Entry 2QIN (X-ray diffraction, 1.76 A resolution); this record covers chains C and D of the 4 polymer chains in the assembly.

Chain C (and D):
Name: Metallo-beta-lactamase L1
Source organism: Stenotrophomonas maltophilia
Notes: EC 3.5.2.6; chain D of this document is another copy of the same molecule, construct and numbering; everything in this record applies to it too
Reference sequence: P52700 (BLA1_XANMA); the author numbering skips numbers that UniProt does not, so the offset changes along the chain: 22-45 = UniProt 22-45; 47-57 = UniProt 46-56; 66-76 = UniProt 57-67; 78-87 = UniProt 68-77; 7 more segments
Chain sequence (269 residues; each row starts with the number of its first residue; note: 23 numbers in that range are skipped by the numbering (no residue carries them; nothing is unmodelled there)):
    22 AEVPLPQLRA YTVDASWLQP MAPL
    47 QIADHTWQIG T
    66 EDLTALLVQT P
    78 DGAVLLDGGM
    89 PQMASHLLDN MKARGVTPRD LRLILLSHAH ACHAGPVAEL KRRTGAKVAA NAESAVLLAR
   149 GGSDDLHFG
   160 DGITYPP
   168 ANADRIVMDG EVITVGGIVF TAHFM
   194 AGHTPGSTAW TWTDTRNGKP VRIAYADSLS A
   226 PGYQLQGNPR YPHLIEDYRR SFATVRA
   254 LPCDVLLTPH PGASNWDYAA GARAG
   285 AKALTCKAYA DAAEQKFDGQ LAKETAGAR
Disordered / not traced: 22-23, 312-313
Construct notes: engineered mutation Cys-120 (Asp109 in P52700)
Disulfide bonds: Cys-256/Cys-290
Metal / ion sites: Zn2+ site 1: His-116, His-118, His-196; Zn2+ site 2: Cys-120, His-121, His-263
UniProt features mapped onto this chain:
  - binding site (Zn(2+)): His-116, His-118, His-121, His-196, His-263
  - binding site (substrate): Asp-220

Chain C / chain D interface:
Contacting residue pairs - 51 pairs, chain C then chain D:
  Val-24(C) with Gln-40(D); Pro-41(D)
  Pro-25(C) with Leu-39(D); Gln-40(D); Pro-41(D)
  Leu-26(C) with Leu-39(D), hydrogen bond (backbone-backbone); Gln-90(D); Met-91(D), hydrophobic
  Pro-27(C) with Leu-39(D); Gln-90(D), hydrogen bond (backbone-side chain)
  Gln-28(C) with Thr-33(D); Val-34(D), hydrogen bond (side chain-backbone); Leu-39(D); Gln-90(D)
  Leu-29(C) with Ala-31(D); Tyr-32(D); Met-87(D), hydrophobic; Gln-90(D)
  Arg-30(C) with Ala-31(D)
  Ala-31(C) with Leu-29(D); Arg-30(D); Ala-31(D)
  Tyr-32(C) with Leu-29(D)
  Thr-33(C) with Gln-28(D); Leu-29(D)
  Val-34(C) with Gln-28(D), hydrogen bond (backbone-side chain)
  Ala-36(C) with Pro-25(D)
  Leu-39(C) with Pro-25(D); Leu-26(D), hydrogen bond (backbone-backbone); Pro-27(D); Gln-28(D)
  Gln-40(C) with Pro-25(D)
  Pro-41(C) with Val-24(D); Pro-25(D)
  Gln-90(C) with Leu-26(D); Pro-27(D), hydrogen bond (side chain-backbone); Gln-28(D); Leu-29(D)
  Met-91(C) with Leu-26(D), hydrophobic
  Arg-130(C) with Asp-152(D), salt bridge
  Arg-148(C) with Pro-166(D)
  Ser-151(C) with Pro-165(D); Pro-166(D)
  Asp-152(C) with Arg-130(D), salt bridge
  Asp-160(C) with Arg-130(D), salt bridge; Pro-165(D)
  Pro-165(C) with Ser-151(D); Asp-160(D)
  Pro-166(C) with Arg-148(D); Ser-151(D); Pro-166(D), hydrophobic
Other interface residues (no listed pair), chain C (29 interface residues in all): Met-87, Pro-89, His-94, Ala-147, Gly-149
Other interface residues (no listed pair), chain D (30 interface residues in all): Ala-36, Thr-57, Pro-89, Glu-127, Ala-147, Gly-149

Overview:
29 residues of chain C and 30 residues of chain D are in contact; the contacts include 6 hydrogen bonds and 3
salt bridges. Polar pairs include Arg-130(C)/Asp-152(D), Asp-160(C)/Arg-130(D) and Pro-27(C)/Gln-90(D).
UniProt lists 5 Zn2+-binding residues and substrate-binding residue Asp-220(C) on chain C.
Both chains are Metallo-beta-lactamase L1 (Stenotrophomonas maltophilia). Entry 2QIN (Stenotrophomonas
maltophilia L1 Metallo-beta-Lactamase Asp-120 Cys mutant) was determined by X-ray diffraction (same
publication as 2QJS).
